PDB entry 8JL9 | electron microscopy, 2.65 A resolution | chains B and J of the 10 polymer chains in the assembly

# Chain B
Name: Histone H4
Source organism: Homo sapiens
Reference sequence: P62805 (H4_HUMAN); residues 0-102 here correspond to UniProt positions 1-103 (UniProt number = residue number + 1)
Amino-acid sequence (106 residues; each row starts with the number of its first residue; numbers below 1 keep their minus sign (Gly-3 is residue -3)):
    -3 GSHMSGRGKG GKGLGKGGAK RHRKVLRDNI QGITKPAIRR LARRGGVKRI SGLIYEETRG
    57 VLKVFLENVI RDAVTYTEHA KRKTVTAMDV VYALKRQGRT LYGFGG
Disordered / not traced: -3 to 23
Sequence notes: expression tag (-3 to -1)
Curated features (UniProtKB/Swiss-Prot):
  - DNA-binding region: Lys16 to Lys20
  - modified residue: Ser1 (N-acetylserine), Arg3 (Asymmetric dimethylarginine), Lys5 (N6-(2-hydroxyisobutyryl)lysine), Lys8 (N6-(2-hydroxyisobutyryl)lysine), Lys12 (N6-(2-hydroxyisobutyryl)lysine), Lys16 (N6-(2-hydroxyisobutyryl)lysine), Lys20 (N6,N6,N6-trimethyllysine), Lys31 (N6-(2-hydroxyisobutyryl)lysine), Lys44 (N6-(2-hydroxyisobutyryl)lysine), Ser47 (Phosphoserine), Tyr51 (Phosphotyrosine), Lys59 (N6-(2-hydroxyisobutyryl)lysine), Lys77 (N6-(2-hydroxyisobutyryl)lysine), Lys79 (N6-(2-hydroxyisobutyryl)lysine), Thr80 (Phosphothreonine), Tyr88 (Phosphotyrosine), Lys91 (N6-(2-hydroxyisobutyryl)lysine)
  - cross-link (Glycyl lysine isopeptide (Lys-Gly)): Lys12 (interchain with G-Cter in SUMO2), Lys20 (interchain with G-Cter in SUMO2), Lys31 (interchain with G-Cter in SUMO2), Lys59 (interchain with G-Cter in SUMO2), Lys79 (interchain with G-Cter in SUMO2), Lys91 (interchain with G-Cter in SUMO2)

# Chain J
Molecule: 193-nt DNA strand
Source organism: synthetic construct
Sequence (193 nucleotides; numbered -96 to 96; the number before each row is that of its first residue; numbers below 1 keep their minus sign (DA-96 is residue -96)):
   -96 ATCACGTAAT ATTGGCCAGC TAGGATCACA ATCCCGGTGC CGAGGCCGCT CAATTGGTCG
   -36 TAGACAGCTC TAGCACCGCT TAAACGCACG TACGGATTCC GTACGTGCGT TTAAGCGGTG
    24 CTAGAGCTGT CTACGACCAA TTGAGCGGCC TCGGCACCGG GATTGTGATC CTAGCTGGCC
    84 AATATTACGT GAT
Disordered / not traced: -96 to -78, 78-96

# Chain B / chain J interface
Residue-residue contacts - 11 pairs, chain B then chain J:
  Arg35(B) - DG8(J)  salt bridge to the phosphate
  Arg45(B) - DC7(J)  hydrogen bond to the sugar
  Arg45(B) - DG8(J)  phosphate contact
  Ile46(B) - DC7(J)  sugar contact
  Ile46(B) - DG8(J)  hydrogen bond to the phosphate
  Ser47(B) - DC7(J)  hydrogen bond to the phosphate
  Gly48(B) - DC7(J)  hydrogen bond to the phosphate
  Arg78(B) - DA28(J)  phosphate contact
  Lys79(B) - DG27(J)  phosphate contact
  Lys79(B) - DA28(J)  hydrogen bond to the phosphate
  Thr80(B) - DA28(J)  hydrogen bond to the phosphate
Other interface residues (no listed pair), chain B (9 interface residues in all): Lys44
Other interface residues (no listed pair), chain J (5 interface residues in all): DG29

# Overview
The interface between chain B and chain J involves 9 residues on one side and 5 on the other, with 6 hydrogen
bonds and 1 salt bridge. Polar contacts include Arg45(B)-DC7(J), Ile46(B)-DG8(J) and Ser47(B)-DC7(J). From
UniProt: a DNA-binding region on chain B.
Here chain B is Histone H4 (Homo sapiens) and chain J is a 193-nt DNA strand (synthetic construct). Entry 8JL9
(Cryo-EM structure of the human nucleosome with scFv) was determined by electron microscopy, deposited
together with 8JLA, 8JLB and 8JLD.
